PDB entry 8UB8 | electron microscopy, 3.28 A resolution | chains A and C of the 9 polymer chains in the assembly

# Chain A
Protein: Reverse transcriptase
Organism: Bordetella phage BPP-1
UniProt: Q775D8 (Q775D8_BPBPP); residues 1-328 here = UniProt positions 1-328
Sequence (328 residues; numbered 1 to 328; the number before each row is that of its first residue):
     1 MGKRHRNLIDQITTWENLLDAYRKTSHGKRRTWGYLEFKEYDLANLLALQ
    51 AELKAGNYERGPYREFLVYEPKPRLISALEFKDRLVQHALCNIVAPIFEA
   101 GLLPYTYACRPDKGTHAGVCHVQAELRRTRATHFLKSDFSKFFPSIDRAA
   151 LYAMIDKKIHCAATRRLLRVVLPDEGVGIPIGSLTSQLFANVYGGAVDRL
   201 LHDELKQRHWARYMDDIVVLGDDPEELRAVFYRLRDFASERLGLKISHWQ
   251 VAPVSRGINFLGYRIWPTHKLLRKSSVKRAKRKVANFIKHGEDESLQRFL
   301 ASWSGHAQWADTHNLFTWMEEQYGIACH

# Chain C
Protein: Avd
Organism: Bordetella phage BPP-1
UniProt: chimeric construct of Q775D7, Q9FA38: residues 1-124 from Q775D7 (Q775D7_BPBPP) positions 1-124 (same numbers); residues 125-290 from Q9FA38 positions 5-170 (UniProt number = residue number - 120)
Sequence (290 residues; each row starts with the number of its first residue):
     1 MEPIEEATKCYDQMLIVERYERVISYLYPIAQSIPRKHGVAREMFLKCLL
    51 GQVELFIVAGKSNQVSKLYAADAGLAMLRFWLRFLAGIQKPHAMTPHQVE
   101 TAQVLIAEVGRILGSWIARVNRKGTKVQVGEALVGDGNEVAHIDLIIGPR
   151 GSPAETAFCNGLVNNKHGFTSLLAVIAPNLPCKPNTLMFNKVTINDARQA
   201 VQMFGPAQHGVAMAVQDAVAEGIIPADEADDLYVLVGVFIHWEAADDAKI
   251 QKYNYEATKLSIQRAVNGEPKASVVTEQRKSATHPFAANA
Unresolved in the structure: 1-9, 124-290

# Chain A / chain C interface
Residue-residue contacts (15):
  Trp15(A) with Glu100(C)
  Lys39(A) with Arg83(C)
  Glu40(A) with Arg79(C), salt bridge; Arg83(C), salt bridge; Gln103(C), hydrogen bond (backbone-side chain)
  Tyr41(A) with Arg79(C), hydrogen bond; Gln103(C); Ile106(C); Ala107(C), hydrophobic
  Asp42(A) with Gln103(C), hydrogen bond
  Leu43(A) with Pro96(C); Glu100(C); Gln103(C), hydrogen bond (backbone-side chain)
  Ala44(A) with Gln103(C), hydrogen bond (backbone-side chain)
  Leu47(A) with Glu100(C)
Other interface residues (no listed pair), chain C (10 interface residues in all): Val99, Val104, Gly110

# Summary
8 residues of chain A and 10 residues of chain C are in contact, with 5 hydrogen bonds and 2 salt bridges.
Polar pairs include Glu40(A)-Arg79(C), Glu40(A)-Arg83(C) and Glu40(A)-Gln103(C).
Chain A is Reverse transcriptase and chain C is Avd, both from Bordetella phage BPP-1; the structure,
Diversity-generating retroelement (DGR) ribonucleoprotein reverse transcriptase - Pre-active State 1a, was
determined by electron microscopy, deposited together with 8UB7, 8UB9, 8UBA, 8UBB, 8UBC, 8UBD, 8UBE and 8UBF.
